Entry 7UR1 (X-ray diffraction, 2.17 A resolution); this record covers chains A and C of the 3 polymer chains in the assembly.

== Chain A ==
Name: HLA class I antigen
From: Homo sapiens
UniProt: Q53Z42 (Q53Z42_HUMAN); residues -23 to 341 here correspond to UniProt positions 1-365 (UniProt number = residue number + 24)
Amino-acid sequence (365 residues; numbered -23 to 341; the number before each row is that of its first residue; numbers below 1 keep their minus sign (Met-23 is residue -23)):
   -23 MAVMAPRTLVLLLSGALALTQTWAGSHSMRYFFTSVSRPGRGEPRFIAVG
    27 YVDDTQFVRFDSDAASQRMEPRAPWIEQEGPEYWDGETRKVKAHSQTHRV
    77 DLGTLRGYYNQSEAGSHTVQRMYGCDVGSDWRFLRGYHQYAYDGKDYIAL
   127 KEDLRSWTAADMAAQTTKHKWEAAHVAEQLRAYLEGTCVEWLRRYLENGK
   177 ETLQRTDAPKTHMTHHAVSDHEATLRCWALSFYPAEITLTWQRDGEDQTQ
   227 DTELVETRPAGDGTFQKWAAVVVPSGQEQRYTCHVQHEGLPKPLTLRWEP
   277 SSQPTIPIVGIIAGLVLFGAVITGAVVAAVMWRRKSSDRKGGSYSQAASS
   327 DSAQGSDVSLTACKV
Not modelled in the structure: -23 to 0, 277-341
Cystine bridges: Cys101-Cys164, Cys203-Cys259

== Chain C ==
Name: SARS-CoV-2 Spike-derived peptide S1215-1224 (YIWLGFIAGL)
Amino-acid sequence (10 residues; numbered 1 to 10; the number before each row is that of its first residue):
     1 YIWLGFIAGL

== Chain A / chain C interface ==
Pairs across the interface - 35 pairs, chain A then chain C:
  Tyr7(A) with Tyr1(C), hydrogen bond (side chain-backbone); Ile2(C)
  Tyr59(A) with Tyr1(C)
  Glu63(A) with Tyr1(C); Ile2(C), hydrogen bond (side chain-backbone)
  Lys66(A) with Tyr1(C); Ile2(C), hydrogen bond (side chain-backbone); Trp3(C); Leu4(C)
  Val67(A) with Ile2(C)
  His70(A) with Trp3(C); Ile7(C)
  Thr73(A) with Ile7(C), hydrogen bond (side chain-backbone); Ala8(C)
  Asp77(A) with Gly9(C); Leu10(C), hydrogen bond (side chain-backbone)
  Leu81(A) with Leu10(C), hydrophobic
  Tyr84(A) with Leu10(C), hydrogen bond (side chain-backbone)
  Arg97(A) with Ile7(C)
  Tyr99(A) with Ile2(C); Trp3(C), hydrogen bond (side chain-backbone)
  Tyr116(A) with Leu10(C)
  Thr143(A) with Leu10(C), hydrogen bond (side chain-backbone)
  Lys146(A) with Leu10(C)
  Trp147(A) with Ala8(C); Gly9(C), hydrogen bond (side chain-backbone); Leu10(C), hydrophobic
  Gln155(A) with Trp3(C)
  Leu156(A) with Trp3(C), hydrophobic
  Tyr159(A) with Tyr1(C), hydrogen bond (side chain-backbone); Ile2(C); Trp3(C), hydrophobic
  Thr163(A) with Tyr1(C)
  Trp167(A) with Tyr1(C)
  Tyr171(A) with Tyr1(C), hydrogen bond (side chain-backbone)
Interface residues without a listed pair, chain A (29 interface residues in all): Met5, Met45, Ala69, Thr80, His114, Tyr123, Val152

== Overview ==
The interface between chain A and chain C involves 29 residues on one side and 8 on the other; the contacts
include 11 hydrogen bonds. Polar contacts include Tyr7(A)-Tyr1(C), Glu63(A)-Ile2(C) and Lys66(A)-Ile2(C).
Chain A is HLA class I antigen (Homo sapiens) and chain C is SARS-CoV-2 Spike-derived peptide S1215-1224
(YIWLGFIAGL); the structure, SARS-CoV-2 Spike-derived peptide S1215-1224 (YIWLGFIAGL) presented by
HLA-A*02:01, was determined by X-ray diffraction.
